Entry 8EYQ (electron microscopy, 3.30 A resolution); this record covers chains A and J of the 18 polymer chains in the assembly.

[Chain A]
Molecule: 16S_rRNA
From: Escherichia coli
Sequence (1540 nucleotides; row label = number of the first residue in the row):
     1 AAAUUGAAGAGUUUGAUCAUGGCUCAGAUUGAACGCUGGCGGCAGGCCUA
    51 ACACAUGCAAGUCGAACGGUAACAGGAAGAAGCUUGCUUCUUUGCUGACG
   101 AGUGGCGGACGGGUGAGUAAUGUCUGGGAAACUGCCUGAUGGAGGGGGAU
   151 AACUACUGGAAACGGUAGCUAAUACCGCAUAACGUCGCAAGACCAAAGAG
   201 GGGGACCUUCGGGCCUCUUGCCAUCGGAUGUGCCCAGAUGGGAUUAGCUA
   251 GUAGGUGGGGUAACGGCUCACCUAGGCGACGAUCCCUAGCUGGUCUGAGA
   301 GGAUGACCAGCCACACUGGAACUGAGACACGGUCCAGACUCCUACGGGAG
   351 GCAGCAGUGGGGAAUAUUGCACAAUGGGCGCAAGCCUGAUGCAGCCAUGC
   401 CGCGUGUAUGAAGAAGGCCUUCGGGUUGUAAAGUACUUUCAGCGGGGAGG
   451 AAGGGAGUAAAGUUAAUACCUUUGCUCAUUGACGUUACCCGCAGAAGAAG
   501 CACCGGCUAACUCCGUGCCAGCAGCCGCGGUAAUACGGAGGGUGCAAGCG
   551 UUAAUCGGAAUUACUGGGCGUAAAGCGCACGCAGGCGGUUUGUUAAGUCA
   601 GAUGUGAAAUCCCCGGGCUCAACCUGGGAACUGCAUCUGAUACUGGCAAG
   651 CUUGAGUCUCGUAGAGGGGGGUAGAAUUCCAGGUGUAGCGGUGAAAUGCG
   701 UAGAGAUCUGGAGGAAUACCGGUGGCGAAGGCGGCCCCCUGGACGAAGAC
   751 UGACGCUCAGGUGCGAAAGCGUGGGGAGCAAACAGGAUUAGAUACCCUGG
   801 UAGUCCACGCCGUAAACGAUGUCGACUUGGAGGUUGUGCCCUUGAGGCGU
   851 GGCUUCCGGAGCUAACGCGUUAAGUCGACCGCCUGGGGAGUACGGCCGCA
   901 AGGUUAAAACUCAAAUGAAUUGACGGGGGCCCGCACAAGCGGUGGAGCAU
   951 GUGGUUUAAUUCGAUGCAACGCGAAGAACCUUACCUGGUCUUGACAUCCA
  1001 CGGAAGUUUUCAGAGAUGAGAAUGUGCCUUCGGGAACCGUGAGACAGGUG
  1051 CUGCAUGGCUGUCGUCAGCUCGUGUUGUGAAAUGUUGGGUUAAGUCCCGC
  1101 AACGAGCGCAACCCUUAUCCUUUGUUGCCAGCGGUCCGGCCGGGAACUCA
  1151 AAGGAGACUGCCAGUGAUAAACUGGAGGAAGGUGGGGAUGACGUCAAGUC
  1201 AUCAUGGCCCUUACGACCAGGGCUACACACGUGCUACAAUGGCGCAUACA
  1251 AAGAGAAGCGACCUCGCGAGAGCAAGCGGACCUCAUAAAGUGCGUCGUAG
  1301 UCCGGAUUGGAGUCUGCAACUCGACUCCAUGAAGUCGGAAUCGCUAGUAA
  1351 UCGUGGAUCAGAAUGCCACGGUGAAUACGUUCCCGGGCCUUGUACACACC
  1401 GCCCGUCACACCAUGGGAGUGGGUUGCAAAAGAAGUAGGUAGCUUAACCU
  1451 UCGGGAGGGCGCUUACCACUUUGUGAUUCAUGACUGGGGUGAAGUCGUAA
  1501 CAAGGUAACCGUAGGGGAACCUGCGGUUGGAUCACCUCCU
Not modelled in the structure: 1401-1407, 1494-1501
Modified / non-standard residues: 2MG (2N-methylguanosine-5'-monophosphate) at position 1207
From the paper describing this entry:
  - conformationally variable residues (order/disorder transition): C1397 to C1400, A1502 to G1505

[Chain J]
Name: 30S ribosomal protein S10
From: Escherichia coli
UniProt: V0ANK5 (V0ANK5_ECOLX); numbering as in UniProt (aligned over 1-103)
Amino-acid sequence (103 residues; row label = number of the first residue in the row):
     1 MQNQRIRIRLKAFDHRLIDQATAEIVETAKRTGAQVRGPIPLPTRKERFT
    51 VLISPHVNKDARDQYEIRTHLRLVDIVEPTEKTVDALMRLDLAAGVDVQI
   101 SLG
Not modelled in the structure: 1-3, 103

[How chain A and chain J interact]
Residue-residue contacts - 49 pairs, chain A then chain J:
  G963(A) - His56(J)  base contact
  C972(A) - Val57(J)  sugar contact
  C972(A) - Lys59(J)  phosphate contact
  G973(A) - Leu52(J)  phosphate contact
  G973(A) - His56(J)  hydrogen bond to the base
  G973(A) - Val57(J)  sugar contact
  G973(A) - Lys59(J)  salt bridge to the phosphate
  A975(A) - Lys59(J)  salt bridge to the phosphate
  C1059(A) - Ile53(J)  sugar contact
  C1059(A) - Pro55(J)  sugar contact
  U1060(A) - Ser54(J)  sugar contact
  U1060(A) - Asn58(J)  hydrogen bond to the sugar
  G1061(A) - Asn58(J)  hydrogen bond to the sugar
  C1114(A) - Arg68(J)  phosphate contact
  U1115(A) - Arg68(J)  salt bridge to the phosphate
  U1123(A) - Gly38(J)  hydrogen bond to the sugar
  U1123(A) - Pro39(J)  sugar contact
  U1123(A) - Pro41(J)  base contact
  G1124(A) - Arg37(J)  salt bridge to the phosphate
  G1124(A) - Gly38(J)  phosphate contact
  U1125(A) - Arg7(J)  phosphate contact
  U1125(A) - Arg37(J)  salt bridge to the phosphate
  U1125(A) - Ile40(J)  base contact
  U1126(A) - Arg7(J)  salt bridge to the phosphate
  U1126(A) - Arg9(J)  hydrogen bond to the base
  A1150(A) - Pro41(J)  hydrogen bond to the sugar
  A1150(A) - Leu42(J)  sugar contact
  A1150(A) - Pro43(J)  sugar contact
  A1151(A) - Pro41(J)  sugar contact
  A1151(A) - Leu42(J)  sugar contact
  A1151(A) - Thr44(J)  phosphate contact
  A1151(A) - Arg72(J)  hydrogen bond to the phosphate
  A1152(A) - His15(J)  phosphate contact
  A1152(A) - His70(J)  salt bridge to the phosphate
  A1152(A) - Arg72(J)  salt bridge to the phosphate
  G1153(A) - His15(J)  salt bridge to the phosphate
  G1198(A) - Pro55(J)  base contact
  G1253(A) - Lys46(J)  phosphate contact
  A1254(A) - Arg45(J)  salt bridge to the phosphate
  G1255(A) - Arg45(J)  salt bridge to the phosphate
  G1279(A) - Arg9(J)  sugar contact
  G1279(A) - Lys11(J)  salt bridge to the phosphate
  A1280(A) - Arg9(J)  salt bridge to the phosphate
  A1280(A) - Pro43(J)  sugar contact
  C1366(A) - Arg62(J)  hydrogen bond to the sugar
  C1367(A) - Thr50(J)  sugar contact
  C1367(A) - Arg62(J)  sugar contact
  C1367(A) - Gln64(J)  phosphate contact
  A1368(A) - Gln64(J)  hydrogen bond to the phosphate
Also at the interface, not in a pair above, chain A (31 interface residues in all): A964, A969, G1058, U1199, U1202
Also at the interface, not in a pair above, chain J (33 interface residues in all): Glu47, Ala61, Leu71, Leu73, Asp75

[Overview]
31 residues of chain A and 33 residues of chain J are in contact; the contacts include 9 hydrogen bonds and 13
salt bridges. Among the polar pairs are G973(A)-His56(J), U1126(A)-Arg9(J) and U1060(A)-Asn58(J). From the
paper: conformational variability at C1397(A) and A1502(A).
Chain A is 16S_rRNA and chain J is 30S ribosomal protein S10, both from Escherichia coli; the structure,
30S_delta_ksgA_h44_inactive_conformation, was determined by electron microscopy, deposited together with 8EYT.
